Entry 8Y04 (X-ray diffraction, 3.71 A resolution); this record covers chains A and B of the 4 polymer chains in the assembly.

[Chain A]
Name: LbCas12a
Organism: Lachnospiraceae bacterium ND2006
UniProt: A0A5S8WF58 (A0A5S8WF58_9FIRM); numbering as in UniProt (aligned over 1-1228)
Sequence (1228 residues; numbered 1 to 1228; the number before each row is that of its first residue):
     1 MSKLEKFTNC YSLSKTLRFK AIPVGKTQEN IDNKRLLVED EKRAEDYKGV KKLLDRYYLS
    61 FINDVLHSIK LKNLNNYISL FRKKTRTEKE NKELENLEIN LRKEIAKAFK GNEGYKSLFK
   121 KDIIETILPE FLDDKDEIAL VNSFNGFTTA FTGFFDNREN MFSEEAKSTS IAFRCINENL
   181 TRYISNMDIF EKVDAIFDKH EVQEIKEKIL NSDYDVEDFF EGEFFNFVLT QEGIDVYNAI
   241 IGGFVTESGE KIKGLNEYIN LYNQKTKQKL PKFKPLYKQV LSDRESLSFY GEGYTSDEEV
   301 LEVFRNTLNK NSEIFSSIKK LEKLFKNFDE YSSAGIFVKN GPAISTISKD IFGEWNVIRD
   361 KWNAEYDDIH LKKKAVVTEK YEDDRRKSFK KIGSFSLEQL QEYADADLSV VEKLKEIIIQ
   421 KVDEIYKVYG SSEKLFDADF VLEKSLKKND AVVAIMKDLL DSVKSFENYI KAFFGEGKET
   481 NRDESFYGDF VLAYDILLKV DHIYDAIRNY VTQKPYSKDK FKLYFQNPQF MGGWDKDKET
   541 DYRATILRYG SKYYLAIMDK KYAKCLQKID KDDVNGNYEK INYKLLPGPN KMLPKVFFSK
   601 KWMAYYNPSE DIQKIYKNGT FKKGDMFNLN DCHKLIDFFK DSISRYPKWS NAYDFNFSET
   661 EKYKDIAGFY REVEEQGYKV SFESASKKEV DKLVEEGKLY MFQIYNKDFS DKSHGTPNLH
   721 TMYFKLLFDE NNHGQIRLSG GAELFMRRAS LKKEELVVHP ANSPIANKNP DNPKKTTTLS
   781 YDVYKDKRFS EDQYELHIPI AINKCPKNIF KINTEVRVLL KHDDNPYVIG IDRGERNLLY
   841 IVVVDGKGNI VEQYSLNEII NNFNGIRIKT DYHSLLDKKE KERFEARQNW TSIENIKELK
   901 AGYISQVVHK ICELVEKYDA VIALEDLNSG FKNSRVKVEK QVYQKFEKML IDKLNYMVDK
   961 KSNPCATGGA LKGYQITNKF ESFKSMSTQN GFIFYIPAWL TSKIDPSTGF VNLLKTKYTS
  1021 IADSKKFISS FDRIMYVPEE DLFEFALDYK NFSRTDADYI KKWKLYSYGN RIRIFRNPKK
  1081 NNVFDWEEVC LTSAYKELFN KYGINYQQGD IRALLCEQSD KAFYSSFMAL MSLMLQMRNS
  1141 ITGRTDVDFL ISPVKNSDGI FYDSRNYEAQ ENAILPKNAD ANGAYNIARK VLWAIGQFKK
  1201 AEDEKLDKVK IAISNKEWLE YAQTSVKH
Not modelled in the structure: 284-291, 368-374, 1075-1084, 1228
Ion coordination: Mg2+: Thr716 (shared with A-4(B) of chain B)

[Chain B]
Molecule: 40-nt RNA strand
Organism: Lachnospiraceae bacterium ND2006
Sequence (40 nucleotides; each row starts with the number of its first residue; numbers below 1 keep their minus sign (A-20 is residue -20)):
   -20 AAUUUCUACU AAGUGUAGAU CGCAUCCAGU AAAGCGGCAC
Not modelled in the structure: 9-19
Ion coordination: Mg2+: A-4 (shared with Thr716(A) of chain A)

[Chain A / chain B interface]
Residue-residue contacts - 117 pairs, chain A then chain B:
  Ser14(A) - C0(B)  hydrogen bond to the base
  Lys15(A) - C0(B)  salt bridge to the phosphate
  Thr16(A) - C0(B)  hydrogen bond to the base
  Thr16(A) - G1(B)  hydrogen bond to the sugar
  Arg18(A) - U-17(B)  hydrogen bond to the base
  Arg18(A) - U-16(B)  sugar contact
  Arg18(A) - U-1(B)  base contact
  Arg18(A) - G1(B)  salt bridge to the phosphate
  Phe19(A) - U-17(B)  sugar contact
  Lys20(A) - U-17(B)  hydrogen bond to the sugar
  Lys51(A) - A3(B)  hydrogen bond to the phosphate
  Lys51(A) - U4(B)  salt bridge to the phosphate
  Phe154(A) - U4(B)  sugar contact
  Asn157(A) - A3(B)  hydrogen bond to the sugar
  Asn157(A) - U4(B)  hydrogen bond to the sugar
  Arg158(A) - U4(B)  hydrogen bond to the phosphate
  Arg158(A) - C5(B)  salt bridge to the phosphate
  Arg174(A) - C6(B)  hydrogen bond to the phosphate
  Arg174(A) - A7(B)  salt bridge to the phosphate
  Tyr277(A) - A7(B)  phosphate contact
  Lys278(A) - C6(B)  salt bridge to the phosphate
  Lys278(A) - A7(B)  phosphate contact
  Val280(A) - C5(B)  phosphate contact
  Val280(A) - C6(B)  phosphate contact
  Lys514(A) - U-14(B)  salt bridge to the phosphate
  Tyr516(A) - C-15(B)  hydrogen bond to the phosphate
  Lys518(A) - U-16(B)  hydrogen bond to the phosphate
  Lys518(A) - C-15(B)  salt bridge to the phosphate
  Lys520(A) - C2(B)  salt bridge to the phosphate
  Asn706(A) - U-17(B)  phosphate contact
  Lys707(A) - U-18(B)  hydrogen bond to the base
  Lys707(A) - U-17(B)  hydrogen bond to the phosphate
  Lys707(A) - U-5(B)  phosphate contact
  Ser710(A) - G-6(B)  hydrogen bond to the phosphate
  Lys712(A) - U-7(B)  phosphate contact
  Lys712(A) - G-6(B)  phosphate contact
  Ser713(A) - U-5(B)  hydrogen bond to the phosphate
  His714(A) - A-9(B)  salt bridge to the phosphate
  His714(A) - G-6(B)  sugar contact
  His714(A) - U-5(B)  hydrogen bond to the phosphate
  Thr716(A) - A-4(B)  hydrogen bond to the phosphate
  Thr716(A) - G-3(B)  phosphate contact
  Asn718(A) - U-17(B)  base contact
  Asn718(A) - U-16(B)  base contact
  Asn718(A) - A-2(B)  hydrogen bond to the base
  Asn718(A) - U-1(B)  base contact
  Leu719(A) - U-1(B)  hydrogen bond to the base
  His720(A) - U-1(B)  stacking on the base
  His720(A) - C0(B)  salt bridge to the phosphate
  Glu743(A) - C2(B)  sugar contact
  Phe745(A) - C2(B)  sugar contact
  Arg747(A) - U-16(B)  salt bridge to the phosphate
  His759(A) - A-20(B)  hydrogen bond to the sugar
  Ile765(A) - A-20(B)  base contact
  Ala766(A) - A-20(B)  hydrogen bond to the base
  Asn767(A) - A-20(B)  hydrogen bond to the base
  Asn767(A) - U-11(B)  phosphate contact
  Asn767(A) - A-10(B)  hydrogen bond to the phosphate
  Lys768(A) - U-11(B)  hydrogen bond to the phosphate
  Asn769(A) - C-12(B)  phosphate contact
  Asn769(A) - U-11(B)  hydrogen bond to the phosphate
  Asn772(A) - U-11(B)  sugar contact
  Asn772(A) - A-10(B)  hydrogen bond to the phosphate
  Lys774(A) - A-10(B)  salt bridge to the phosphate
  Lys774(A) - A-9(B)  hydrogen bond to the base
  Lys774(A) - G-8(B)  hydrogen bond to the base
  Thr777(A) - U-11(B)  hydrogen bond to the sugar
  Thr777(A) - A-10(B)  phosphate contact
  Thr777(A) - G-8(B)  base contact
  Leu779(A) - A-19(B)  base contact
  Leu779(A) - G-8(B)  base contact
  Tyr781(A) - A-19(B)  hydrogen bond to the base
  Tyr781(A) - G-8(B)  sugar contact
  Tyr781(A) - U-7(B)  stacking on the base
  Tyr784(A) - A-19(B)  sugar contact
  Lys785(A) - A-20(B)  sugar contact
  Lys785(A) - A-19(B)  phosphate contact
  Asp786(A) - A-19(B)  hydrogen bond to the phosphate
  Lys787(A) - A-19(B)  sugar contact
  Lys787(A) - U-18(B)  phosphate contact
  Arg788(A) - A-19(B)  sugar contact
  Arg788(A) - U-18(B)  salt bridge to the phosphate
  Arg788(A) - U-16(B)  salt bridge to the phosphate
  Arg788(A) - C-15(B)  salt bridge to the phosphate
  Phe789(A) - C-15(B)  phosphate contact
  Gln793(A) - U-17(B)  hydrogen bond to the phosphate
  Gln793(A) - U-16(B)  hydrogen bond to the phosphate
  His797(A) - G1(B)  hydrogen bond to the sugar
  His797(A) - C2(B)  phosphate contact
  Asn861(A) - A-10(B)  hydrogen bond to the base
  Asn861(A) - A-4(B)  hydrogen bond to the sugar
  Asn862(A) - A-4(B)  sugar contact
  Phe863(A) - A-10(B)  base contact
  Phe863(A) - U-5(B)  sugar contact
  Phe863(A) - A-4(B)  sugar contact
  Ile868(A) - A-10(B)  base contact
  Thr870(A) - A-13(B)  sugar contact
  Thr870(A) - A-10(B)  base contact
  Tyr872(A) - A-13(B)  hydrogen bond to the sugar
  Leu875(A) - A-13(B)  phosphate contact
  Leu875(A) - C-12(B)  phosphate contact
  Glu898(A) - U-14(B)  phosphate contact
  Leu899(A) - U-14(B)  phosphate contact
  Leu899(A) - A-13(B)  sugar contact
  Gly902(A) - U-14(B)  sugar contact
  Ser905(A) - G-3(B)  hydrogen bond to the sugar
  Ser905(A) - A-2(B)  sugar contact
  Gln906(A) - U-14(B)  base contact
  Gln906(A) - A-4(B)  base contact
  Gln906(A) - G-3(B)  hydrogen bond to the base
  His909(A) - G-3(B)  phosphate contact
  His909(A) - A-2(B)  phosphate contact
  Met949(A) - A-2(B)  sugar contact
  Lys953(A) - A-2(B)  salt bridge to the phosphate
  Lys953(A) - U-1(B)  salt bridge to the phosphate
  Lys960(A) - G-3(B)  salt bridge to the phosphate
  Lys960(A) - A-2(B)  salt bridge to the phosphate
Also at the interface, not in a pair above, chain A (82 interface residues in all): Lys52, Asp55, Gly153, Ser168, Thr169, Gln279, Leu281, Tyr705, Gly715, Thr778, Val783, Glu795, Lys879, Tyr903, Val958, Lys961
Also at the interface, not in a pair above, chain B (29 interface residues in all): G8

[Summary]
Chain A and chain B form an interface of 82 and 29 residues respectively, with 40 hydrogen bonds, 20 salt
bridges and 2 aromatic stacking contacts. Polar pairs include Ser14(A)-C0(B), Thr16(A)-C0(B) and
Arg18(A)-U-17(B). Thr716(A) and A-4(B) coordinate Mg2+.
Here chain A is LbCas12a and chain B is a 40-nt RNA strand, both from Lachnospiraceae bacterium ND2006. Entry
8Y04 (Crystal structure of LbCas12a in complex with crRNA and 6nt target DNA) was determined by X-ray
diffraction (same publication as 8Y05, 8Y06, 8Y07, 8Y08, 8Y09, 8Y0A and 3 further entries).
